PDB entry 8BUW | X-ray diffraction, 2.85 A resolution | chains A and D

== Chain A ==
Molecule: Leucine-rich repeat-containing protein 1
Organism: Trichoplax sp. H2
UniProt: A0A369S7Y8 (A0A369S7Y8_9METZ); residues 1-91 here correspond to UniProt positions 553-643 (UniProt number = residue number + 552)
Chain sequence (96 residues; row label = number of the first residue in the row; numbers below 1 keep their minus sign (Gly-4 is residue -4)):
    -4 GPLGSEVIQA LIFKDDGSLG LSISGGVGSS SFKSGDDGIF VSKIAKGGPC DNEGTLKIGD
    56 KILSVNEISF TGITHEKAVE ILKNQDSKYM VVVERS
Not modelled in the structure: -4, 80, 91
Construct notes: expression tag (-4 to 0)

== Chain D ==
Molecule: Vang-like protein 1
Chain sequence (8 residues; row label = number of the first residue in the row):
    66 NPNPETSV

== Interface between chain A and chain D ==
Residue-residue contacts (23):
  Ser13(A) - Val73(D)
  Leu14(A) - Val73(D)  hydrogen bond (backbone-backbone)
  Gly15(A) - Val73(D)  hydrogen bond (backbone-backbone)
  Leu16(A) - Ser72(D)
  Leu16(A) - Val73(D)  hydrogen bond (backbone-backbone)
  Ser17(A) - Thr71(D)
  Ser17(A) - Ser72(D)
  Ile18(A) - Pro69(D)
  Ile18(A) - Glu70(D)
  Ile18(A) - Thr71(D)  hydrogen bond (backbone-backbone)
  Ser19(A) - Pro69(D)
  Ser19(A) - Glu70(D)
  Gly23(A) - Pro67(D)
  Ser24(A) - Pro67(D)
  Ser25(A) - Asn66(D)
  Ser25(A) - Pro67(D)  hydrogen bond (backbone-backbone)
  Ser25(A) - Asn68(D)
  Ser37(A) - Glu70(D)  hydrogen bond
  Lys38(A) - Glu70(D)
  His70(A) - Pro69(D)
  His70(A) - Thr71(D)  hydrogen bond
  Val74(A) - Thr71(D)
  Leu77(A) - Val73(D)  hydrophobic
Other interface residues (no listed pair), chain A (17 interface residues in all): Gly20, Lys78

== In short ==
Chain A and chain D form an interface of 17 and 8 residues respectively, with 7 hydrogen bonds. Polar pairs
include Leu14(A)-Val73(D), Ser37(A)-Glu70(D) and His70(A)-Thr71(D).
Here chain A is Leucine-rich repeat-containing protein 1 (Trichoplax sp. H2) and chain D is Vang-like protein
1. Entry 8BUW (Crystal structure of Trichoplax Scribble PDZ1 domain in complex with Trichoplax Vangl peptide)
was determined by X-ray diffraction.
